Entry 9K25 (electron microscopy, 3.31 A resolution); this record covers chains A and N of the 5 polymer chains in the assembly.

[Chain A]
Name: Guanine nucleotide-binding protein G(s) subunit alpha isoforms short
Organism: Homo sapiens
Notes: EC 3.6.5.-
Amino-acid sequence (243 residues; row label = number of the first residue in the row; note: 141 numbers in that range are skipped by the numbering (no residue carries them; nothing is unmodelled there)):
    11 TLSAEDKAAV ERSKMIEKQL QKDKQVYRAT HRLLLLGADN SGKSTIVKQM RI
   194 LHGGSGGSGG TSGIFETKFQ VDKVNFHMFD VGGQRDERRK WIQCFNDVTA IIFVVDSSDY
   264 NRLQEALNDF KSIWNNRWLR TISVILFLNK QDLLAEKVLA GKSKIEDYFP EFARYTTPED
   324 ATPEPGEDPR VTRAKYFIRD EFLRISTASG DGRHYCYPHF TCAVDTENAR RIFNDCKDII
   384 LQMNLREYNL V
Unresolved in the structure: 11, 194-206, 304-310, 322-331

[Chain N]
Name: Nanobody 35
Organism: Vicugna pacos
Notes: antibody fragment or engineered binder
Amino-acid sequence (134 residues; each row starts with the number of its first residue):
     1 QVQLQESGGG LVQPGGSLRL SCAASGFTFS NYKMNWVRQA PGKGLEWVSD ISQSGASISY
    61 TGSVKGRFTI SRDNAKNTLY LQMNSLKPED TAVYYCARCP APFTPFCFDV TSTTYAYRGQ
   121 GTQVTVSSHH HHHH
Unresolved in the structure: 127-134
Disulfides: Cys22-Cys96

[How chain A and chain N interact]
Residue-residue contacts (23; chain A residue first):
  Arg228(A) - Thr114(N)
  Asp229(A) - Ser112(N)  hydrogen bond (backbone-side chain)
  Asp229(A) - Thr113(N)
  Glu230(A) - Asp109(N)
  Glu230(A) - Ser112(N)
  Glu230(A) - Thr114(N)
  Arg231(A) - Phe108(N)
  Arg231(A) - Asp109(N)  hydrogen bond (backbone-side chain)
  Arg232(A) - Pro100(N)
  Arg232(A) - Phe108(N)
  Arg232(A) - Asp109(N)  salt bridge
  Arg232(A) - Tyr115(N)
  Ile235(A) - Phe108(N)  hydrophobic
  Gln267(A) - Thr61(N)  hydrogen bond
  Gln267(A) - Gly62(N)
  Asn271(A) - Trp47(N)
  Ser275(A) - Cys107(N)  hydrogen bond (side chain-backbone)
  Ser275(A) - Phe108(N)
  Ile276(A) - Phe108(N)  hydrophobic
  Asn279(A) - Phe106(N)
  Asn279(A) - Phe108(N)
  Arg280(A) - Phe106(N)
  Pro313(A) - Gly62(N)
Also at the interface, not in a pair above, chain A (15 interface residues in all): Lys274, Asn278
Also at the interface, not in a pair above, chain N (14 interface residues in all): Ser59, Thr104

[Overview]
15 residues of chain A and 14 residues of chain N are in contact; the contacts include 4 hydrogen bonds and 1
salt bridge. Polar pairs include Arg232(A)-Asp109(N), Asp229(A)-Ser112(N) and Arg231(A)-Asp109(N).
Chain A is Guanine nucleotide-binding protein G(s) subunit alpha isoforms short (Homo sapiens) and chain N is
Nanobody 35 (Vicugna pacos); the structure, Cryo-EM structure of apo-P2Y purinoceptor 2-miniGq-Nb35 complex,
was determined by electron microscopy (same publication as 9K0K, 9K0X and 9K20).
